PDB entry 9M84 | electron microscopy, 3.61 A resolution | chains A and B of the 7 polymer chains in the assembly

Chain A (and B):
Molecule: DNA-directed RNA polymerase subunit alpha
From: Streptomyces coelicolor A3(2)
Notes: EC 2.7.7.6; chain B of this document is another copy of the same molecule, construct and numbering; everything in this record applies to it too
Reference sequence: P60312 (RPOA_STRCO); residues 1-340 here = UniProt positions 1-340
Chain sequence (340 residues; numbered 1 to 340; the number before each row is that of its first residue):
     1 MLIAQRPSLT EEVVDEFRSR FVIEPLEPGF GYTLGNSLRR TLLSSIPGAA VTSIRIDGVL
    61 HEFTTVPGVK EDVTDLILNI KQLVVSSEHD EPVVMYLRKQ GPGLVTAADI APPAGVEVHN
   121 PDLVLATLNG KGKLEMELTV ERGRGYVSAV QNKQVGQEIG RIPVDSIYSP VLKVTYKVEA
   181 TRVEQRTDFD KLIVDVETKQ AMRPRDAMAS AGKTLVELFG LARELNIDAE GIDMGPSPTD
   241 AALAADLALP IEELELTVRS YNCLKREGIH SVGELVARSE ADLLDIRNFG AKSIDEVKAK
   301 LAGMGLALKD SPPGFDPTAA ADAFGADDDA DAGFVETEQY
Disordered / not traced: 1, 228-340 (chain B: 1-3, 234-340)

Chain A / chain B interface:
Pairs across the interface - 67 pairs, chain A then chain B:
  Leu2(A) with Arg142(B)
  Ile3(A) with Arg144(B)
  Arg6(A) with Glu217(B), salt bridge
  Pro7(A) with Leu218(B), hydrophobic; Leu221(B)
  Ser8(A) with Leu221(B)
  Leu9(A) with Leu221(B); Ala222(B), hydrophobic; Glu224(B); Leu225(B), hydrophobic
  Glu11(A) with Leu225(B)
  Phe21(A) with Leu225(B), hydrophobic
  Ile23(A) with Leu218(B), hydrophobic
  Leu26(A) with Leu218(B), hydrophobic
  Glu27(A) with Ser44(B)
  Gly29(A) with Arg40(B), hydrogen bond (backbone-side chain)
  Phe30(A) with Arg40(B); Thr41(B)
  Thr33(A) with Asn36(B); Ser37(B), hydrogen bond
  Leu34(A) with Ser37(B); Leu218(B), hydrophobic; Phe219(B), hydrophobic
  Asn36(A) with Tyr32(B)
  Ser37(A) with Thr33(B), hydrogen bond (side chain-backbone); Ser37(B), hydrogen bond; Phe219(B)
  Arg40(A) with Gly29(B), hydrogen bond (side chain-backbone); Tyr32(B); Thr33(B)
  Thr41(A) with Phe30(B)
  Ser45(A) with Phe30(B); Glu230(B)
  Pro47(A) with Glu230(B)
  Arg144(A) with Glu27(B), salt bridge
  Asp206(A) with Asn226(B), hydrogen bond
  Ala209(A) with Asn226(B)
  Ser210(A) with Asp228(B)
  Gly212(A) with Arg223(B)
  Lys213(A) with Arg223(B); Ile232(B)
  Thr214(A) with Glu230(B); Ile232(B)
  Leu215(A) with Thr33(B); Phe219(B), hydrophobic
  Val216(A) with Phe219(B); Gly220(B); Arg223(B)
  Glu217(A) with Arg6(B), salt bridge; Ile232(B)
  Leu218(A) with Phe30(B), hydrophobic
  Phe219(A) with Thr33(B); Leu34(B), hydrophobic; Leu215(B), hydrophobic; Val216(B); Phe219(B), hydrophobic
  Gly220(A) with Val216(B)
  Leu221(A) with Arg6(B); Pro7(B)
  Arg223(A) with Ala209(B); Gly212(B); Lys213(B); Val216(B)
  Glu224(A) with Lys213(B), salt bridge
  Asn226(A) with Arg205(B); Ala209(B)
  Ile227(A) with Arg205(B)
Interface residues without a listed pair, chain A (46 interface residues in all): Pro28, Leu38, Ile46, Met202, Arg205, Met208, Ala222
Interface residues without a listed pair, chain B (41 interface residues in all): Ser8, Leu9, Leu26, Ser45, Met208, Thr214, Gly231

In short:
46 residues of chain A face 41 of chain B across their interface; the contacts include 6 hydrogen bonds and 4
salt bridges. Among the polar pairs are Arg6(A)-Glu217(B), Arg144(A)-Glu27(B) and Glu224(A)-Lys213(B).
Chain A and chain B are both DNA-directed RNA polymerase subunit alpha (Streptomyces coelicolor A3(2)); the
structure, Cryo-EM structure of Streptomyces coelicolor sigma factor shbA transcription initiation complex
with shbA promoter, was determined by electron microscopy together with 9ISN from the same study.
